6CNN - chains A and D of the 8 polymer chains in the assembly; structure by electron microscopy, 3.50 A resolution.

== Chain A (and D) ==
Name: Intermediate conductance calcium-activated potassium channel protein 4
From: Homo sapiens
Notes: chain D of this document is another copy of the same molecule, construct and numbering; everything in this record applies to it too
UniProt: O15554 (KCNN4_HUMAN); residues 1-427 here = UniProt positions 1-427
Amino-acid sequence (427 residues; each row starts with the number of its first residue):
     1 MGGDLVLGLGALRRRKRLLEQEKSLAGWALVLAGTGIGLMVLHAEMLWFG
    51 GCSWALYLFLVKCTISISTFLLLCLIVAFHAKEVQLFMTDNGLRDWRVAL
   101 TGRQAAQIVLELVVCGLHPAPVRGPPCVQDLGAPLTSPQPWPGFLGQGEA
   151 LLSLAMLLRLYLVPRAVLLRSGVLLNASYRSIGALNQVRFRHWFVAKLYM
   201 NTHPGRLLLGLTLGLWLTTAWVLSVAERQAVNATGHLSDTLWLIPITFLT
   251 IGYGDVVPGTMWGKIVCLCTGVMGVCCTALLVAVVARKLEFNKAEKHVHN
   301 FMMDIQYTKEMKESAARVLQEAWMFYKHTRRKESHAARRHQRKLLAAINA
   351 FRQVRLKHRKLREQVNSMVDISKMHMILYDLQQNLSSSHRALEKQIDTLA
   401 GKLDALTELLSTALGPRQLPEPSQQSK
Disordered / not traced: 1-8, 124-141, 387-427
Bound ions: K+ site 1: Thr250, Ile251 (shared with 2 residues of chain B; 2 residues of chain C; Thr250(D), Ile251(D) of chain D); K+ site 2: Thr250 (shared with 1 residue of chain B; 1 residue of chain C; Thr250(D) of chain D); K+ site 3: Ile251, Gly252 (shared with 2 residues of chain B; 2 residues of chain C; Ile251(D), Gly252(D) of chain D); K+ site 4: Gly252, Tyr253 (shared with 2 residues of chain B; 2 residues of chain C; Gly252(D), Tyr253(D) of chain D)
UniProt features mapped onto this chain:
  - modified residue: His358 (Phosphohistidine)
  - natural variant: Val282 (V282E: In DHS2; V282M: In DHS2), Arg352 (R352H: In DHS2)
  - mutagenesis: Thr250 (T250S: Loss of sensitivity to triarylmethanes), Val275 (V275A: Loss of sensitivity to triarylmethanes)
Reported in the primary citation:
  - conformationally variable residues (helix shift): Val282

== Chain A / chain D interface ==
Pairs across the interface (38; chain A residue first):
  Tyr179(A) with Met302(D), hydrophobic
  Ile182(A) with Phe301(D), hydrophobic; Met302(D), hydrophobic
  Asn186(A) with Ala294(D), hydrogen bond (side chain-backbone); Val298(D)
  Val188(A) with Ala294(D); Val298(D), hydrophobic
  Phe194(A) with Glu295(D)
  Lys197(A) with Lys288(D); Glu290(D), hydrogen bond (side chain-backbone)
  Leu198(A) with His299(D)
  Met200(A) with Leu289(D), hydrophobic
  Asn201(A) with Phe291(D)
  Thr202(A) with His299(D)
  Leu243(A) with Tyr253(D)
  Thr247(A) with Ile251(D); Tyr253(D), hydrogen bond
  Thr250(A) with Leu249(D); Thr250(D)
  Ile251(A) with Ile251(D)
  Gly252(A) with Ile251(D); Gly252(D); Tyr253(D)
  Tyr253(A) with Tyr253(D)
  Val257(A) with Asp255(D)
  Lys264(A) with Trp242(D)
  Leu268(A) with Pro245(D), hydrophobic; Ile246(D), hydrophobic
  Val275(A) with Leu249(D), hydrophobic
  Ala279(A) with Val282(D), hydrophobic
  Leu280(A) with Leu289(D), hydrophobic
  Val282(A) with Val282(D), hydrophobic
  Met374(A) with Met374(D), hydrophobic
  His375(A) with Asp370(D); Lys373(D); Met374(D), hydrogen bond
  Leu378(A) with Met374(D), hydrophobic; Ile377(D), hydrophobic
Interface residues without a listed pair, chain A (36 interface residues in all): Ser178, Gly254, Val256, Pro258, Cys267, Gly271, Val272, Cys276, Asn292, Ile371
Interface residues without a listed pair, chain D (29 interface residues in all): Thr278, Leu281, Val285, His297, Lys360

== Overview ==
36 residues of chain A and 29 residues of chain D are in contact; the contacts include 4 hydrogen bonds. Polar
pairs include Asn186(A)-Ala294(D), Lys197(A)-Glu290(D) and Thr247(A)-Tyr253(D). Thr250(A) and Ile251(A)
coordinate K+ site 1. Ile251(A) and Gly252(A) coordinate K+ site 3. UniProt lists 2 mutagenesis sites on chain
A. The paper reports conformational variability at Val282(A).
Both chains are Intermediate conductance calcium-activated potassium channel protein 4 (Homo sapiens). Entry
6CNN (Cryo-EM structure of the human SK4/calmodulin channel complex in the Ca2+ bound state I) was determined
by electron microscopy, deposited together with 6CNM and 6CNO.
